Entry 6YGH (electron microscopy, 3.70 A resolution); this record covers chains A and B of the 6 polymer chains in the assembly.

== Chain A (and B) ==
Name: Capsid protein
Organism: Hepatitis B virus duck/DHBV-16
Notes: chain B of this document is another copy of the same molecule, construct and numbering; everything in this record applies to it too
UniProt: P0C6J7 (CAPSD_DHBV1); numbering as in UniProt (aligned over 1-262)
Amino-acid sequence (262 residues; row label = number of the first residue in the row):
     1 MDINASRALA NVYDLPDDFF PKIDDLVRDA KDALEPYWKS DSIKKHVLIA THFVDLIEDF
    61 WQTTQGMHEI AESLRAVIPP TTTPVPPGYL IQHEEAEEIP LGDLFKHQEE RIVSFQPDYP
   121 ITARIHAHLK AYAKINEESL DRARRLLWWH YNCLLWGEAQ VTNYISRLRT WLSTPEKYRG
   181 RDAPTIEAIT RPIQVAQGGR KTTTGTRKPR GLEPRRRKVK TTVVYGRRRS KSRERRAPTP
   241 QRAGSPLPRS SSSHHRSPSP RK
Disordered / not traced: 189-262 (chain B: 1, 194-262)
Curated features (UniProtKB/Swiss-Prot):
  - region: H254 to P260 (RNA binding)
  - motif: R215 to R233 (Bipartite nuclear localization signal)
  - modified residue (Phosphoserine): S232, S245
What the authors report for this chain:
  - mutagenesis - E109R, R124E, R124Q: decreased stability
  - mutagenesis - E109R/R124E, E110R, R124K: unchanged stability

== Chain A / chain B interface ==
Residue-residue contacts (57; chain A residue first):
  I23(A) - L101(B)  hydrophobic
  V27(A) - L101(B)  hydrophobic
  K45(A) - L48(B)
  L48(A) - K45(B)
  I49(A) - L48(B)  hydrophobic
  I49(A) - H52(B)
  H52(A) - H52(B)
  H52(A) - F53(B)
  D55(A) - R142(B)  salt bridge
  L56(A) - L56(B)  hydrophobic
  D59(A) - H93(B)  salt bridge
  D59(A) - S139(B)
  F60(A) - L56(B)  hydrophobic
  F60(A) - F60(B)  hydrophobic
  F60(A) - N136(B)
  F60(A) - S139(B)
  F60(A) - L140(B)  hydrophobic
  W61(A) - L101(B)
  Q62(A) - A96(B)  hydrogen bond (side chain-backbone)
  Q62(A) - I99(B)
  Q62(A) - L101(B)
  Q62(A) - L104(B)
  T63(A) - N136(B)
  G66(A) - Y132(B)
  M67(A) - M67(B)  hydrophobic
  E69(A) - F105(B)
  I70(A) - F105(B)  hydrophobic
  I70(A) - I125(B)  hydrophobic
  I70(A) - H128(B)
  L74(A) - I125(B)  hydrophobic
  V77(A) - I121(B)  hydrophobic
  H93(A) - D59(B)  salt bridge
  A96(A) - Q62(B)  hydrogen bond (backbone-side chain)
  I99(A) - Q62(B)  hydrogen bond (backbone-side chain)
  P100(A) - Q62(B)  hydrogen bond (backbone-side chain)
  L101(A) - I23(B)  hydrophobic
  L101(A) - I57(B)  hydrophobic
  L101(A) - W61(B)
  L101(A) - Q62(B)
  L104(A) - Q62(B)
  F105(A) - E69(B)
  F105(A) - I70(B)  hydrophobic
  K106(A) - E69(B)  salt bridge
  I121(A) - S73(B)
  I121(A) - V77(B)  hydrophobic
  I125(A) - I70(B)  hydrophobic
  I125(A) - L74(B)  hydrophobic
  H128(A) - I70(B)
  L129(A) - L129(B)  hydrophobic
  Y132(A) - T63(B)
  Y132(A) - G66(B)
  Y132(A) - M67(B)
  N136(A) - D59(B)
  N136(A) - F60(B)
  N136(A) - T63(B)  hydrogen bond
  S139(A) - D59(B)
  S139(A) - F60(B)
Interface residues without a listed pair, chain A (42 interface residues in all): D24, F53, I57, E97, G102, I135, L140, R142
Interface residues without a listed pair, chain B (42 interface residues in all): I43, I49, D55, Q65, E97, P100, D103, I135

== In short ==
Chain A and chain B each contribute 42 residues to their interface, with 5 hydrogen bonds and 4 salt bridges.
Among the polar pairs are D55(A)-R142(B), D59(A)-H93(B) and K106(A)-E69(B). The paper reports that E109R,
R124E and R124Q of chain A reduce stability; E109R/R124E, E110R and R124K of chain A leave stability
unchanged.
Chain A and chain B are both Capsid protein (Hepatitis B virus duck/DHBV-16); the structure, Duck hepatitis B
virus capsid, was determined by electron microscopy together with 6YGI from the same study.
